Entry 8C2I (electron microscopy, 2.70 A resolution); this record covers chains A and F of the 8 polymer chains in the assembly.

== Chain A ==
Protein: Isoform Flip of Glutamate receptor 1
Source organism: Rattus norvegicus
UniProtKB: P19490 (GRIA1_RAT), isoform P19490-2; the construct has insertions or renumbered stretches relative to UniProt, so the offset changes along the chain: -25 to -7 = UniProt 1-19; 2-889 = UniProt 20-907
Sequence (915 residues; row label = number of the first residue in the row; numbers below 1 keep their minus sign (Met-25 is residue -25)):
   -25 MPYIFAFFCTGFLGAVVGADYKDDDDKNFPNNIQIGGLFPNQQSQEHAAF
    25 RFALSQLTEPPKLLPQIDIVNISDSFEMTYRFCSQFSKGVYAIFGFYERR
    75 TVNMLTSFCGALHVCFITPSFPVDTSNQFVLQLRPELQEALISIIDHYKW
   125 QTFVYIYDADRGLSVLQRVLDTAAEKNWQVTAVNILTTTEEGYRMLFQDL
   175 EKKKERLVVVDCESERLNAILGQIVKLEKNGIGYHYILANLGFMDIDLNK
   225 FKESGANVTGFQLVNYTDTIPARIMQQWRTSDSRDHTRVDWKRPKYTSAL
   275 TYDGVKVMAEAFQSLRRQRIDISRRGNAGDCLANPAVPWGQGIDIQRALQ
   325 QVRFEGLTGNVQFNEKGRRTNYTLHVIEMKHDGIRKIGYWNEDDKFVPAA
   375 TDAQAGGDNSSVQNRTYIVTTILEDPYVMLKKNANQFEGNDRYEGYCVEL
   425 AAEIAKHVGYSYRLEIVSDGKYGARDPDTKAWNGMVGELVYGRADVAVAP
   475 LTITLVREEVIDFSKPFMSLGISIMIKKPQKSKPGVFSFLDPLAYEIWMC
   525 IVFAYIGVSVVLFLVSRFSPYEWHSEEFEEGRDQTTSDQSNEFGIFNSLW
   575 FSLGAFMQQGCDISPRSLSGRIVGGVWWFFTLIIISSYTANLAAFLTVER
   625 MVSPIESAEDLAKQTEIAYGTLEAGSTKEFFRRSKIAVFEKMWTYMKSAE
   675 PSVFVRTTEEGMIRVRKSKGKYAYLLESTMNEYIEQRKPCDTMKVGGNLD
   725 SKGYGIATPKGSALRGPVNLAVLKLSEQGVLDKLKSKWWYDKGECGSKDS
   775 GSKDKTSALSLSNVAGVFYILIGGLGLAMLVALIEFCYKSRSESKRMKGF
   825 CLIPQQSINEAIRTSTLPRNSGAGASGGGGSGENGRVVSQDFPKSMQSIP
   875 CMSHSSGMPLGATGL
Unresolved in the structure: -25 to 505, 546-565, 627-779, 816-889
Construct notes: insertion (-6 to 1)
UniProt features mapped onto this chain:
  - motif: Ala886 to Leu889 (PDZ-binding)
  - binding site (L-glutamate): Pro474, Thr476, Arg481, Ser650, Thr651, Glu701
  - modified residue (Phosphoserine): Ser627, Ser692, Ser831, Ser845
  - lipidation (S-palmitoyl cysteine): Cys585, Cys811
  - glycosylation (N-linked (GlcNAc...) asparagine): Asn45, Asn231, Asn239, Asn345, Asn383, Asn388

== Chain F ==
Protein: Voltage-dependent calcium channel gamma-3 subunit
Source organism: Rattus norvegicus
UniProtKB: Q8VHX0 (CCG3_RAT); residue numbers follow UniProt; this construct covers 2-315
Sequence (314 residues; each row starts with the number of its first residue):
     2 RMCDRGIQMLITTVGAFAAFSLMTIAVGTDYWLYSRGVCRTKSTSDNETS
    52 RKNEEVMTHSGLWRTCCLEGAFRGVCKKIDHFPEDADYEQDTAEYLLRAV
   102 RASSVFPILSVTLLFFGGLCVAASEFHRSRHSVILSAGIFFVSAGLSNII
   152 GIIVYISANAGDPGQRDSKKSYSYGWSFYFGAFSFIIAEIVGVVAVHIYI
   202 EKHQQLRARSHSELLKKSTFARLPPYRYRFRRRSSSRSTEPRSRDLSPIS
   252 KGFHTIPSTDISMFTLSRDPSKLTMGTLLNSDRDHAFLQFHNSTPKEFKE
   302 SLHNNPANRRTTPV
Unresolved in the structure: 2-4, 42-54, 85-91, 163-171, 210-315
Cystine bridges: Cys40-Cys68, Cys67-Cys77
UniProt features mapped onto this chain:
  - modified residue: Ser248 (Phosphoserine)

== Chain A / chain F interface ==
Contacting residue pairs (19; chain A residue first):
  Tyr519(A) with Tyr180(F), hydrogen bond
  Glu520(A) with Ile157(F); Tyr173(F), hydrogen bond; Tyr175(F), hydrogen bond
  Met523(A) with Ile157(F), hydrophobic; Phe179(F), hydrophobic
  Phe527(A) with Ile150(F), hydrophobic; Ile153(F), hydrophobic; Ala183(F), hydrophobic; Phe186(F)
  Val534(A) with Val143(F), hydrophobic; Glu190(F); Val194(F), hydrophobic
  Phe537(A) with Val194(F), hydrophobic; Val197(F), hydrophobic; His198(F)
  Leu538(A) with Val197(F), hydrophobic
  Arg541(A) with Ile201(F)
  Ile569(A) with Val194(F), hydrophobic
Also at the interface, not in a pair above, chain A (13 interface residues in all): Cys524, Ile530, Gly531, Val535
Also at the interface, not in a pair above, chain F (19 interface residues in all): Ile140, Leu147, Ile154, Ile187

== Overview ==
13 residues of chain A and 19 residues of chain F are in contact, with 3 hydrogen bonds. Polar contacts
include Tyr519(A)-Tyr180(F), Glu520(A)-Tyr173(F) and Glu520(A)-Tyr175(F). From UniProt: 6 L-glutamate-binding
residues on chain A.
Chain A is Isoform Flip of Glutamate receptor 1 and chain F is Voltage-dependent calcium channel gamma-3
subunit, both from Rattus norvegicus; the structure, Transmembrane domain of resting state homomeric GluA1
AMPA receptor in complex with TARP gamma 3, was determined by electron microscopy, deposited together with
8C1P, 8C1Q, 8C1R, 8C1S, 8C2H, 8P3Q and 9 further entries.
